Entry 9DWI (electron microscopy, 3.30 A resolution); this record covers chains D and I of the 12 polymer chains in the assembly.

# Chain D
Molecule: Histone H2B type 1-C/E/F/G/I
Source organism: Homo sapiens
UniProtKB: P62807 (H2B1C_HUMAN); residues 1-125 here correspond to UniProt positions 2-126 (UniProt number = residue number + 1)
Chain sequence (125 residues; row label = number of the first residue in the row):
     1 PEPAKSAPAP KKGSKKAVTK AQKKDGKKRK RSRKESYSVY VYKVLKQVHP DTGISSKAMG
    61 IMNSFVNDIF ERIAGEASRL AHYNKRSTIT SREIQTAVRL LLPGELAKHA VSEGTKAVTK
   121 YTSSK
Disordered / not traced: 1-31, 125
UniProt features mapped onto this chain:
  - modified residue: Pro1 (N-acetylproline), Glu2 (ADP-ribosyl glutamic acid), Lys5 (N6-(2-hydroxyisobutyryl)lysine), Ser6 (ADP-ribosylserine), Lys11 (N6-(beta-hydroxybutyryl)lysine), Lys12 (N6-(2-hydroxyisobutyryl)lysine), Ser14 (Phosphoserine), Lys15 (N6-acetyllysine), Lys16 (N6-(beta-hydroxybutyryl)lysine), Lys20 (N6-(2-hydroxyisobutyryl)lysine), Lys23 (N6-(2-hydroxyisobutyryl)lysine), Lys24 (N6-(2-hydroxyisobutyryl)lysine), Lys34 (N6-(2-hydroxyisobutyryl)lysine), Glu35 (PolyADP-ribosyl glutamic acid), Ser36 (Phosphoserine), Lys43 (N6-(2-hydroxyisobutyryl)lysine), Lys46 (N6-(2-hydroxyisobutyryl)lysine), Lys57 (N6,N6-dimethyllysine), Arg79 (Dimethylated arginine), Lys85 (N6,N6,N6-trimethyllysine) and 6 more in UniProt
  - glycosylation: Ser112 (O-linked (GlcNAc) serine)
  - cross-link (Glycyl lysine isopeptide (Lys-Gly)): Lys5 (interchain with G-Cter in SUMO2), Lys20 (interchain with G-Cter in SUMO2), Lys34 (interchain with G-Cter in ubiquitin), Lys120 (interchain with G-Cter in ubiquitin)

# Chain I
Molecule: 601 I strand (damaged strand 1)
Sequence (117 nucleotides; numbered 1 to 117; the number before each row is that of its first residue):
     1 ATCGAGAATC CCGGTGCCGA GGCCGCTCAA TTGGTCGTAG ACAGCTCTAG CACCGCTTAA
    61 ACGCACGTAC GCGCTGTCCC CCGCGTTTTA ACCGCCAAGG GGATTACTCC CTAGTCT

# Interface between chain D and chain I
Contacting residue pairs (14):
  Arg33(D) - DC28(I)  sugar contact
  Arg33(D) - DA29(I)  salt bridge to the phosphate
  Tyr42(D) - DG21(I)  hydrogen bond to the phosphate
  Tyr42(D) - DG22(I)  hydrogen bond to the phosphate
  Gly53(D) - DG21(I)  phosphate contact
  Ile54(D) - DA20(I)  sugar contact
  Ile54(D) - DG21(I)  hydrogen bond to the phosphate
  Ser56(D) - DA20(I)  phosphate contact
  Arg86(D) - DG40(I)  phosphate contact
  Arg86(D) - DA41(I)  salt bridge to the phosphate
  Ser87(D) - DA39(I)  phosphate contact
  Ser87(D) - DG40(I)  hydrogen bond to the phosphate
  Thr88(D) - DA39(I)  phosphate contact
  Thr88(D) - DG40(I)  phosphate contact
Other interface residues (no listed pair), chain D (11 interface residues in all): Glu35, Ser55, Lys85
Other interface residues (no listed pair), chain I (9 interface residues in all): DT27

# In short
Chain D and chain I form an interface of 11 and 9 residues respectively; the contacts include 4 hydrogen bonds
and 2 salt bridges. Polar pairs include Tyr42(D)-DG21(I), Tyr42(D)-DG22(I) and Ile54(D)-DG21(I).
Chain D is Histone H2B type 1-C/E/F/G/I (Homo sapiens) and chain I is 601 I strand (damaged strand 1); the
structure, DNA Polymerase Beta bound to a nucleosome containing a 1-nt gap at SHL-4.5 (State 3, composite),
was determined by electron microscopy.
